4FMN - chains A and B of the 3 polymer chains in the assembly; structure by X-ray diffraction, 2.69 A resolution.

== Chain A ==
Name: DNA mismatch repair protein MLH1
Source organism: Saccharomyces cerevisiae
UniProt: P38920 (MLH1_YEAST); residue numbers follow UniProt; this construct covers 485-769
Sequence (288 residues; numbered 482 to 769; the number before each row is that of its first residue):
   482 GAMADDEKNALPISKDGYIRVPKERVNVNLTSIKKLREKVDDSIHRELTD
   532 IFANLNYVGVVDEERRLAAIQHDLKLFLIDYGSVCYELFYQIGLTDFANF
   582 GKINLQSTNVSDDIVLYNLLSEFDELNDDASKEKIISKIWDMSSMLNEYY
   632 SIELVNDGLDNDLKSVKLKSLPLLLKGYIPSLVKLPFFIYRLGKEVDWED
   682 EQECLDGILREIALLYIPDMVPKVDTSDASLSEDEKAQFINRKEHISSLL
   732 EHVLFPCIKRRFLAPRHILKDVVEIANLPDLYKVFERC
Unresolved in the structure: 482-504
Sequence notes: expression tag (482-484)
Swiss-Prot annotation at these positions:
  - natural variant: Leu-607 (L607F: In strain: EAY1068, M2-8 and 3 more), Asp-678 (D678N: In strain: SK1, YJM320 and 1 more), Pro-703 (P703L: In strain: SK1, YJM320 and 1 more), Asp-761 (D761G: In strain: EAY1066, EAY1068 and 9 more)
  - mutagenesis: Gln-552 (Q552L: Defective in a mismatch repair assay), Arg-672 (R672P: Defective in a mismatch repair assay), Ala-694 (A694T: Fully functional in a mismatch repair assay), Lys-764 (K764E: Displays an increase in spontaneous mutation accumulation. Does not impair heterodimer formation; K764R: No effect), Phe-766 (F766A: Displays an increase in spontaneous mutation accumulation. Does not impair heterodimer formation), Glu-767 (E767D: Displays an increase in spontaneous mutation accumulation. Does not impair heterodimer formation), Cys-769 (C769A: No effect; C769S: Displays an increase in spontaneous mutation accumulation. Does not impair heterodimer formation)
Ion coordination: Zn2+ site 1: Cys-769 (shared with His-703(B), Glu-707(B), Cys-817(B) of chain B)

== Chain B ==
Name: DNA mismatch repair protein PMS1
Source organism: Saccharomyces cerevisiae
UniProt: P14242 (PMS1_YEAST); residue numbers follow UniProt; this construct covers 635-873
Sequence (240 residues; row label = number of the first residue in the row):
   634 GSKRKSEAQENIIKNKDELEDFEQGEKYLTLTVSKNDFKKMEVVGQFNLG
   684 FIIVTRKVDNKYDLFIVDQHASDEKYNFETLQAVTVFKSQKLIIPQPVEL
   734 SVIDELVVLDNLPVFEKNGFKLKIDEEEEFGSRVKLLSLPTSKQTLFDLG
   784 DFNELIHLIKEDGGLRRDNIRCSKIRSMFAMRACRSSIMIGKPLNKKTMT
   834 RVVHNLSELDKPWNCPHGRPTMRHLMELRDWSSFSKDYEI
Unresolved in the structure: 634-650, 735-737, 758-764
Sequence notes: expression tag (634)
Swiss-Prot annotation at these positions:
  - natural variant: Lys-768 (K768R: In strain: YJM320), Arg-818 (R818K: In strain: SK1 and YJM320)
  - mutagenesis: Gly-851 (G851E: Confers a strong defect in the repair of primer strand-specific 1-bp loops during DNA replication, but not during meoitic recombination. Does not impair heterodimer formation), His-857 (H857R: Confers a strong defect in the repair of primer strand-specific 1-bp loops during DNA replication, but not during meoitic recombination. Does not impair heterodimer formation)
Ion coordination: Zn2+ site 1: His-703, Glu-707, Cys-817 (shared with Cys-769(A) of chain A); Zn2+ site 2: Glu-707, Cys-848, His-850 (shared with Cys-769(A) of chain A)

== Chain A / chain B interface ==
Residue-residue contacts (83):
  Val-539(A) / Val-677(B)
  Val-539(A) / Gly-678(B)
  Val-539(A) / Gln-679(B)
  Gly-540(A) / Val-677(B)
  Val-541(A) / Val-677(B)
  Val-542(A) / Val-677(B)  hydrophobic
  Val-542(A) / Thr-688(B)
  Val-542(A) / Tyr-695(B)  hydrogen bond (backbone-side chain)
  Val-542(A) / Leu-697(B)  hydrophobic
  Val-542(A) / Leu-861(B)  hydrophobic
  Asp-543(A) / Tyr-695(B)
  Arg-546(A) / Tyr-695(B)
  Arg-546(A) / Leu-861(B)  hydrogen bond (side chain-backbone)
  Arg-546(A) / Trp-864(B)
  Arg-546(A) / Ser-866(B)  hydrogen bond (backbone-side chain)
  Arg-547(A) / Phe-867(B)  hydrogen bond (side chain-backbone)
  Arg-547(A) / Asp-870(B)  salt bridge
  Arg-547(A) / Tyr-871(B)
  Leu-548(A) / Leu-861(B)  hydrophobic
  Leu-548(A) / Trp-864(B)
  Gln-552(A) / Phe-680(B)
  Gln-552(A) / Asn-681(B)  hydrogen bond
  Leu-557(A) / Phe-680(B)  hydrophobic
  Leu-557(A) / Ile-686(B)  hydrophobic
  Leu-559(A) / Leu-697(B)  hydrophobic
  Leu-559(A) / Met-859(B)  hydrophobic
  Leu-559(A) / Leu-861(B)  hydrophobic
  Leu-559(A) / Trp-864(B)  hydrophobic
  Asp-561(A) / Ser-866(B)
  Asp-561(A) / Phe-867(B)  hydrogen bond (side chain-backbone)
  Gly-563(A) / Phe-867(B)
  Ser-564(A) / Phe-867(B)
  Tyr-567(A) / Phe-867(B)  hydrophobic
  Phe-604(A) / Ile-873(B)  hydrophobic
  Lys-665(A) / Asp-870(B)  salt bridge
  Lys-665(A) / Tyr-871(B)
  Phe-668(A) / Asp-870(B)
  Phe-668(A) / Tyr-871(B)
  Phe-668(A) / Ile-873(B)  hydrophobic
  Tyr-671(A) / Ile-873(B)  hydrophobic
  Arg-672(A) / Lys-869(B)
  Arg-672(A) / Asp-870(B)  hydrogen bond (side chain-backbone)
  Arg-672(A) / Tyr-871(B)
  Arg-672(A) / Glu-872(B)  hydrogen bond (side chain-backbone)
  Leu-695(A) / Phe-867(B)  hydrophobic
  Leu-695(A) / Lys-869(B)
  Leu-695(A) / Asp-870(B)
  Ile-698(A) / Phe-867(B)  hydrophobic
  Ile-698(A) / Asp-870(B)
  Asp-700(A) / Tyr-871(B)
  Met-701(A) / Ser-866(B)
  Met-701(A) / Phe-867(B)
  Met-701(A) / Ser-868(B)
  Met-701(A) / Tyr-871(B)  hydrogen bond (backbone-side chain)
  Lys-704(A) / Tyr-695(B)  hydrogen bond
  Asp-706(A) / Lys-673(B)  salt bridge
  Ser-708(A) / Lys-673(B)  hydrogen bond
  Lys-724(A) / Glu-675(B)  salt bridge
  Val-754(A) / Trp-864(B)  hydrophobic
  Ile-756(A) / Leu-697(B)  hydrophobic
  Ile-756(A) / Met-859(B)  hydrophobic
  Ala-757(A) / Leu-858(B)  hydrophobic
  Leu-759(A) / Phe-680(B)  hydrophobic
  Leu-759(A) / Asn-681(B)
  Leu-762(A) / Phe-680(B)  hydrophobic
  Leu-762(A) / Ile-699(B)  hydrophobic
  Tyr-763(A) / Asn-681(B)  hydrogen bond
  Tyr-763(A) / Phe-684(B)  hydrophobic
  Val-765(A) / Phe-655(B)
  Val-765(A) / Pro-853(B)
  Phe-766(A) / Phe-684(B)  hydrophobic
  Phe-766(A) / Ile-699(B)
  Phe-766(A) / Asp-701(B)
  Phe-766(A) / Pro-853(B)
  Phe-766(A) / Thr-854(B)
  Phe-766(A) / Met-855(B)  hydrophobic
  Phe-766(A) / Arg-856(B)
  Glu-767(A) / Arg-852(B)  salt bridge
  Arg-768(A) / Arg-852(B)  hydrogen bond (backbone-side chain)
  Cys-769(A) / His-703(B)  hydrogen bond
  Cys-769(A) / Glu-707(B)  hydrogen bond
  Cys-769(A) / His-850(B)
  Cys-769(A) / Arg-852(B)
Interface residues without a listed pair, chain A (44 interface residues in all): Ala-550, Lys-556, Glu-676, Glu-725, Asp-752
Interface residues without a listed pair, chain B (40 interface residues in all): Cys-817, Lys-829, Cys-848, Arg-862, Asp-863

== Summary ==
44 residues of chain A and 40 residues of chain B are in contact; the contacts include 15 hydrogen bonds and 5
salt bridges. Among the polar pairs are Arg-547(A)/Asp-870(B), Lys-665(A)/Asp-870(B) and
Asp-706(A)/Lys-673(B).
Here chain A is DNA mismatch repair protein MLH1 and chain B is DNA mismatch repair protein PMS1, both from
Saccharomyces cerevisiae. Entry 4FMN (Structure of the C-terminal domain of the Saccharomyces cerevisiae MUTL
alpha (MLH1/PMS1) heterodimer bound to a ...) was determined by X-ray diffraction (same publication as 4FMO).
